2G1P - chains F and A of the 4 polymer chains in the assembly; structure by X-ray diffraction, 1.89 A resolution.

== Chain F ==
Molecule: 12-nt DNA strand
Sequence (12 nucleotides; numbered 1 to 12; the number before each row is that of its first residue):
     1 TCTAGATCTA GA

== Chain A ==
Name: DNA adenine methylase
Source organism: Escherichia coli
Notes: EC 2.1.1.72
UniProt: P0AEE8 (DMA_ECOLI); residue numbers follow UniProt; this construct covers 1-278
Amino-acid sequence (278 residues; numbered 1 to 278; the number before each row is that of its first residue):
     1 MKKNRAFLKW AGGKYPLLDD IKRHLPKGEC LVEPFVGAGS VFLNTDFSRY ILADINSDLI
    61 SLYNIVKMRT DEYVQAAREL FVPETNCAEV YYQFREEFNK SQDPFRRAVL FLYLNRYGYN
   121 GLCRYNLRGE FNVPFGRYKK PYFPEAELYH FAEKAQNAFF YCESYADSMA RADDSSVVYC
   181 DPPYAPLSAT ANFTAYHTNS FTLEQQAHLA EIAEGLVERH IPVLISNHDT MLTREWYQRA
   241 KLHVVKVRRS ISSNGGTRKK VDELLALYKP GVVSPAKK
Unresolved in the structure: 1-2, 188-198, 247-259, 271-278
Ligand contacts: S-adenosylhomocysteine (SAH): Trp10, Ala11, Gly12, Gly13, Lys14, Pro34, Phe35, Val36, Gly37, Ala38, Gly39, Ser40, Asp54, Ile55, Asn56, Leu59, Glu163, Ser164, Tyr165, Tyr179, Asp181, Pro182, Pro183, Phe201, Gln205
Swiss-Prot annotation at these positions:
  - binding site (S-adenosyl-L-methionine): Trp10, Lys14, Asp54, Asp181
  - mutagenesis: Pro134 (P134S: About 63% methylase activity, binds S-adenosyl-methionine (SAM) normally), Gly136 (G136A: About 33% methylase activity, binds SAM normally), Arg137 (R137L: No methylase activity, binds SAM normally), Lys139 (K139S/T: 75% methylase activity, binds SAM normally), Asp181 (D181G/N/S: Protein stable, no methylase activity, no binding to S-adenosyl-methionine), Pro183 (P183E/G: Low amounts of protein, no methyase activity, no binding to S-adenosyl-methionine; P183R: Protein stable, no methylase activity, no binding to S-adenosyl-methionine)
From the paper describing this entry:
  - binding site for the 12-nt DNA strand (chain F): Lys9, Asn120, Leu122, Tyr138, Tyr184, His228, Val261
  - contacts within the chain: Lys9-Asn115 (hydrogen bond), Tyr119-Asn120 (pi stacking)
  - mutagenesis - K9A (60% of wild-type): decreased catalytic activity
  - specificity-determining residues: Lys9, Leu122
  - binding site for the 12-nt DNA strand: Arg95, Tyr119, Asn120, Arg124, Asn126, Asn132, Pro134, Arg137
  - conformationally variable residues (order/disorder transition): Ser188 to His197, Val247 to Lys259
  - specificity-determining residues: Arg124, Pro134 (citing earlier work)
  - mutagenesis - L122A: abolished catalytic activity on unmethylated DNA
  - mutagenesis - L122A: unchanged catalytic activity on hemimethylated substrate
  - catalytic residues: Asp181 to Tyr184 (proposed by the authors, not directly observed)
  - mutagenesis - Y119A, N120A, R124A: decreased catalytic activity (citing earlier work)

== Chain F / chain A interface ==
Residue-residue contacts - 19 pairs, chain F then chain A:
  DC2(F) - Lys139(A)  salt bridge to the phosphate
  DT3(F) - Tyr142(A)  phosphate contact
  DA4(F) - Arg5(A)  sugar contact
  DA4(F) - Lys9(A)  phosphate contact
  DA4(F) - Arg116(A)  salt bridge to the phosphate
  DA4(F) - Tyr142(A)  phosphate contact
  DG5(F) - Lys9(A)  hydrogen bond to the base
  DG5(F) - Trp10(A)  hydrogen bond to the phosphate
  DG5(F) - Gly13(A)  phosphate contact
  DG5(F) - Asn120(A)  hydrogen bond to the base
  DG5(F) - Tyr138(A)  hydrogen bond to the base
  DA6(F) - Ala11(A)  phosphate contact
  DA6(F) - Gly12(A)  hydrogen bond to the phosphate
  DA6(F) - Gly13(A)  phosphate contact
  DA6(F) - Tyr184(A)  sugar contact
  DA6(F) - His228(A)  base contact
  DA6(F) - Lys260(A)  base contact
  DA6(F) - Val261(A)  hydrogen bond to the base
  DT7(F) - Leu122(A)  base contact
Also at the interface, not in a pair above, chain F (7 interface residues in all): DC8
Also at the interface, not in a pair above, chain A (20 interface residues in all): Leu8, Gly121, Arg124, Lys140

== In short ==
The interface between chain F and chain A involves 7 residues on one side and 20 on the other, with 6 hydrogen
bonds and 2 salt bridges. Among the polar pairs are DG5(F)-Lys9(A), DG5(F)-Asn120(A) and DG5(F)-Tyr138(A).
From the paper: the catalytic residue Asp181(A); K9A, Y119A and N120A of chain A, among others, reduce
catalytic activity; 5 substitutions were tested in all.
Here chain F is a 12-nt DNA strand and chain A is DNA adenine methylase (Escherichia coli). Entry 2G1P
(Structure of E. coli DNA adenine methyltransferase (DAM)) was determined by X-ray diffraction.
